Entry 2Q1C (X-ray diffraction, 2.80 A resolution); this record covers chain X.

== Chain X ==
Protein: 2-keto-3-deoxy-D-arabinonate dehydratase
Organism: Sulfolobus solfataricus
UniProtKB: Q97UA0 (Q97UA0_SULSO); residues 1-293 here correspond to UniProt positions 6-298 (UniProt number = residue number + 5)
Chain sequence (293 residues; row label = number of the first residue in the row):
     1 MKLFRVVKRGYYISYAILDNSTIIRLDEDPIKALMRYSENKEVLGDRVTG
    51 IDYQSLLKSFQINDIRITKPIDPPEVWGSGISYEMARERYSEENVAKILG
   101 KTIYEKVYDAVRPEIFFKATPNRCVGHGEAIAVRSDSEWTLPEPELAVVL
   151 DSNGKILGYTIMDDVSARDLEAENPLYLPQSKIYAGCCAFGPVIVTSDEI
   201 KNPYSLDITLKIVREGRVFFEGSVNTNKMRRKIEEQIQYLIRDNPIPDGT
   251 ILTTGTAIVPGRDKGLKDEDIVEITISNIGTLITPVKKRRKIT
Disordered / not traced: 292-293
Curated features (UniProtKB/Swiss-Prot):
  - binding site (substrate): Ile81, Lys182, Thr256
  - binding site (Mg(2+)): Glu143, Glu145, Asp164
Ligand contacts:
  - 2-ketobutyric acid (2KT): Ser79, Gly80, Ile81, Arg89, Glu114, Phe116, Glu143, Glu145, Asp164, Glu171, Lys182, Gly255, Thr256
  - Ca2+ (CA): Phe116, Glu143, Glu145, Asp164, Lys182

== Summary ==
Bound to chain X: Ca2+ and 2-ketobutyric acid. Curated annotation (UniProt) lists 3 substrate-binding residues
and 3 Mg2+-binding residues.
Chain X is 2-keto-3-deoxy-D-arabinonate dehydratase (Sulfolobus solfataricus); the structure,
2-keto-3-deoxy-D-arabinonate dehydratase complexed with calcium and 2-oxobutyrate, was determined by X-ray
diffraction (same publication as 2Q18, 2Q19, 2Q1A, 2Q1D and 3BQB).
